Entry 5CZ8 (X-ray diffraction, 2.80 A resolution); this record covers chains O and U of the 28 polymer chains in the assembly.

Chain O:
Protein: Proteasome subunit alpha type-2
Source organism: Saccharomyces cerevisiae (strain ATCC 204508 / S288c)
Notes: EC 3.4.25.1
UniProtKB: P23639 (PSA2_YEAST); numbering as in UniProt (aligned over 1-250)
Sequence (250 residues; each row starts with the number of its first residue):
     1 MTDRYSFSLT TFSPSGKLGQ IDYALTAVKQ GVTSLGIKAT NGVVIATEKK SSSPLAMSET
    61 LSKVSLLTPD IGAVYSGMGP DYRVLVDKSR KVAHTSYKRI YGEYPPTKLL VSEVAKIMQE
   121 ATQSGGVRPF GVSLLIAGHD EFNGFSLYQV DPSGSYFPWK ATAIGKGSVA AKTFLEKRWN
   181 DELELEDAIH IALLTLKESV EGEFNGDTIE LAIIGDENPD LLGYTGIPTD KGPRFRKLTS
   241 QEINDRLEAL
UniProt features mapped onto this chain:
  - cross-link: Lys108 (Glycyl lysine isopeptide (Lys-Gly) (interchain with G-Cter in ubiquitin))

Chain U:
Protein: Proteasome subunit alpha type-1
Source organism: Saccharomyces cerevisiae (strain ATCC 204508 / S288c)
Notes: EC 3.4.25.1
UniProtKB: P21243 (PSA1_YEAST); residues -8 to 243 here correspond to UniProt positions 1-252 (UniProt number = residue number + 9)
Sequence (252 residues; row label = number of the first residue in the row; numbers below 1 keep their minus sign (Met-8 is residue -8)):
    -8 MSGAAAASAA GYDRHITIFS PEGRLYQVEY AFKATNQTNI NSLAVRGKDC TVVISQKKVP
    52 DKLLDPTTVS YIFCISRTIG MVVNGPIPDA RNAALRAKAE AAEFRYKYGY DMPCDVLAKR
   112 MANLSQIYTQ RAYMRPLGVI LTFVSVDEEL GPSIYKTDPA GYYVGYKATA TGPKQQEITT
   172 NLENHFKKSK IDHINEESWE KVVEFAITHM IDALGTEFSK NDLEVGVATK DKFFTLSAEN
   232 IEERLVAIAE QD
Not modelled in the structure: -8 to 1, 243

Chain O / chain U interface:
Contacting residue pairs (67):
  Asp3(O) - Tyr124(U)
  Tyr5(O) - Ile7(U)
  Tyr5(O) - Ala123(U)  hydrophobic
  Tyr5(O) - Tyr124(U)  hydrophobic
  Leu9(O) - Ile9(U)  hydrophobic
  Leu9(O) - Ala123(U)  hydrophobic
  Gln20(O) - Ile9(U)
  Gln20(O) - Phe10(U)  hydrogen bond (side chain-backbone)
  Tyr23(O) - Phe10(U)  hydrophobic
  Tyr23(O) - Ser11(U)
  Tyr23(O) - Pro12(U)  hydrophobic
  Tyr23(O) - Gly14(U)
  Ala24(O) - Phe10(U)  hydrophobic
  Thr26(O) - Pro12(U)
  Thr26(O) - Glu13(U)
  Ala27(O) - Gly14(U)
  Ser52(O) - Tyr153(U)  hydrogen bond
  Ser53(O) - Thr170(U)
  Pro54(O) - Lys158(U)
  Pro54(O) - Glu174(U)
  Leu55(O) - Tyr157(U)
  Leu55(O) - Lys158(U)  hydrogen bond (backbone-backbone)
  Leu55(O) - Ala159(U)
  Leu55(O) - Thr170(U)
  Leu55(O) - Leu173(U)  hydrophobic
  Leu55(O) - Phe177(U)  hydrophobic
  Ala56(O) - Val155(U)  hydrophobic
  Ala56(O) - Gly156(U)
  Ala56(O) - Tyr157(U)  hydrophobic
  Met57(O) - Arg37(U)
  Met57(O) - Val155(U)
  Met57(O) - Gly156(U)  hydrogen bond (backbone-backbone)
  Met57(O) - Tyr157(U)
  Met57(O) - Lys158(U)
  Thr60(O) - Tyr146(U)
  Thr60(O) - Val155(U)
  Thr60(O) - Gly156(U)  hydrogen bond (side chain-backbone)
  Leu61(O) - Tyr153(U)  hydrophobic
  Leu61(O) - Tyr154(U)
  Leu61(O) - Val155(U)  hydrophobic
  Met78(O) - Phe10(U)  hydrophobic
  Met78(O) - Leu16(U)  hydrophobic
  Pro80(O) - Gln117(U)
  Pro80(O) - Ala151(U)
  Pro80(O) - Gly152(U)
  Pro80(O) - Tyr153(U)
  Asp81(O) - Gln117(U)
  Arg83(O) - Ala113(U)  hydrogen bond (side chain-backbone)
  Arg83(O) - Asn114(U)  hydrogen bond
  Arg83(O) - Gly152(U)  hydrogen bond (side chain-backbone)
  Arg83(O) - Tyr154(U)
  Val84(O) - Asn114(U)
  Val84(O) - Gln117(U)
  Asp87(O) - Lys110(U)  salt bridge
  Asp87(O) - Asn114(U)  hydrogen bond
  Gly126(O) - Arg122(U)
  Gly126(O) - Ala123(U)  hydrogen bond (backbone-backbone)
  Val127(O) - Gln121(U)
  Val127(O) - Arg122(U)
  Arg128(O) - Thr8(U)
  Arg128(O) - Phe10(U)
  Arg128(O) - Leu16(U)
  Arg128(O) - Thr120(U)  hydrogen bond (side chain-backbone)
  Arg128(O) - Gln121(U)  hydrogen bond (backbone-backbone)
  Pro129(O) - Phe10(U)
  Phe130(O) - Gln121(U)
  Gly131(O) - Phe10(U)
Interface residues without a listed pair, chain O (30 interface residues in all): Thr2, Ala121
Interface residues without a listed pair, chain U (34 interface residues in all): Thr160

Summary:
The interface between chain O and chain U involves 30 residues on one side and 34 on the other, with 12
hydrogen bonds and 1 salt bridge. Polar contacts include Asp87(O)-Lys110(U), Gln20(O)-Phe10(U) and
Ser52(O)-Tyr153(U).
Chain O is Proteasome subunit alpha type-2 and chain U is Proteasome subunit alpha type-1, both from
Saccharomyces cerevisiae (strain ATCC 204508 / S288c); the structure, Yeast 20S proteasome beta5-L(-49)S-K33A
mutant in complex with Carfilzomib, was determined by X-ray diffraction together with 5CZ4, 5CZ5, 5CZ6, 5CZ7,
5CZ9, 5CZA and 16 further entries from the same study.
